PDB entry 8I7Z | X-ray diffraction, 2.25 A resolution | chain A

== Chain A ==
Protein: Tyrosine-protein kinase ABL1
From: Homo sapiens
Notes: EC 2.7.10.2
UniProtKB: P00519 (ABL1_HUMAN); residues 229-500 here = UniProt positions 229-500
Sequence (272 residues; numbered 229 to 500; the number before each row is that of its first residue):
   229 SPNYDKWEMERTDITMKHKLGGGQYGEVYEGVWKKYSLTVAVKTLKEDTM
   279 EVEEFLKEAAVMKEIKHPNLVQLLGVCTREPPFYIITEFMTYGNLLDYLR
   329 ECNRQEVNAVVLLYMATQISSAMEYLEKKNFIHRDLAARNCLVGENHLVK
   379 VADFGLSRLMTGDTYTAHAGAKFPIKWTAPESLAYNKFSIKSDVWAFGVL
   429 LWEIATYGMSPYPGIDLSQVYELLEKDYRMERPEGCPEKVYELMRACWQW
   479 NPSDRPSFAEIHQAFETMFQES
Disordered / not traced: 229-231, 249-254, 274-277, 500
Modified residues: Tyr-393 (O-phosphotyrosine; PTR)
Small-molecule neighbours:
  - 6CI (5-[3-(2-methoxy-5-oxidanyl-phenyl)-1H-pyrrolo[2,3-b]pyridin-5-yl]-N,N-dimethyl-pyridine-3-carboxamide): Leu-248, Val-256, Ala-269, Val-270, Lys-271, Val-299, Ile-313, Thr-315, Glu-316, Phe-317, Met-318, Gly-321, Asn-322, Asp-325, Leu-370, Phe-382
  - beta-alanine (BAL): Lys-271, Met-278, Phe-283, Glu-286, Ile-313, Phe-382
Swiss-Prot annotation at these positions:
  - motif: Asp-381 to Trp-405 (Kinase activation loop)
  - active site: Asp-363 (Proton acceptor)
  - binding site (ATP): Leu-248 to Val-256, Lys-271, Glu-316 to Asn-322
  - modified residue: Ser-229 (Phosphoserine), Tyr-253 (Phosphotyrosine), Tyr-257 (Phosphotyrosine), Tyr-393 (Phosphotyrosine), Tyr-413 (Phosphotyrosine), Ser-446 (Phosphoserine)
  - natural variant: Ala-337 (A337T: In CHDSKM)

== Summary ==
Ligands of chain A: compound 6CI and beta-alanine. From UniProt: active-site residue Asp-363 and 17
ATP-binding residues.
Chain A is Tyrosine-protein kinase ABL1 (Homo sapiens); the structure, The crystal structure of human abl1
kinase domain in complex with ABL1-B5, was determined by X-ray diffraction (same publication as 8I7T and
8I7S).
